6FTT - chains C and G of the 8 polymer chains in the assembly; structure by X-ray diffraction, 2.29 A resolution.

[Chain C]
Protein: ATP phosphoribosyltransferase regulatory subunit
From: Psychrobacter arcticus 273-4
UniProtKB: Q4FTX3 (HISZ_PSYA2); residues 1-387 here = UniProt positions 1-387
Amino-acid sequence (388 residues; numbered 0 to 387; the number before each row is that of its first residue; numbering starts at 0):
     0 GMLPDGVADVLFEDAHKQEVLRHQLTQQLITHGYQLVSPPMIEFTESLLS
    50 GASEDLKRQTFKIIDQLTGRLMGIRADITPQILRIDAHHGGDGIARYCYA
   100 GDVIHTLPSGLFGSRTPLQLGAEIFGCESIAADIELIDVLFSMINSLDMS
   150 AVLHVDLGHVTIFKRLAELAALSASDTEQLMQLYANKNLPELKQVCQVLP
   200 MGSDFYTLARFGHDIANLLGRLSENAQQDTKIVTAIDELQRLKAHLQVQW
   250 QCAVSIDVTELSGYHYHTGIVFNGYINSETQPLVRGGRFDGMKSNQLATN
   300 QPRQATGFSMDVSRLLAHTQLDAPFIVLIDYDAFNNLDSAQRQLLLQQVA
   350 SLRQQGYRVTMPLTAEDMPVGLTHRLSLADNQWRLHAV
Disordered / not traced: 292-300
Sequence notes: expression tag (0)
Bound ions: Mg2+: Asp-76, Thr-78

[Chain G]
Protein: ATP phosphoribosyltransferase
From: Psychrobacter arcticus 273-4
Notes: EC 2.4.2.17
UniProtKB: Q4FQF7 (HIS1_PSYA2); numbering as in UniProt (aligned over 1-231)
Amino-acid sequence (232 residues; each row starts with the number of its first residue; numbering starts at 0):
     0 GMTEVTNSLPTSGLLNEANDEFLGLTLALSKGRILEETMPLLRAAGVELL
    50 EDPEASRKLIFPTSNPNVRVLILRASDVPTYVEHGAADFGVAGKDVLLEH
   100 GANHVYELLDLKIAQCKLMTAGVKDAPLPNRRLRIATKYVNVARAYFASQ
   150 GQQVDVIKLYGSMELAPLVGLGDLIVDVVDTGNTLRANGLEARDHICDVS
   200 SRLIVNQVSYKRKFALLEPILDSFKNSINSTS
Disordered / not traced: 0-20, 229-231
Sequence notes: expression tag (0)
Residues lining bound ligands: 1-O-pyrophosphono-5-O-phosphono-ribose (PRP; 1-O-pyrophosphono-5-O-phosphono-alpha-D-ribofuranose): Glu-163, Asp-176, Val-177, Val-178, Asp-179, Thr-180, Gly-181, Asn-182, Thr-183
Reported in the primary citation:
  - binding site for 1-O-pyrophosphono-5-O-phosphono-ribose: Glu-163
  - catalytic residues: Arg-56 (proposed by the authors, not directly observed)
  - mutagenesis - R56A (6-fold): decreased catalytic activity on in the presence of PaHisZ

[Chain C / chain G interface]
Pairs across the interface (7; chain C residue first):
  Met-1(C) with Arg-143(G); Ala-147(G), hydrophobic
  Leu-2(C) with Gln-152(G)
  Asp-4(C) with Arg-143(G), salt bridge
  Phe-111(C) with Asp-154(G); Val-155(G); Ile-156(G), hydrophobic
Also at the interface, not in a pair above, chain C (6 interface residues in all): Gly-0, Val-6
Also at the interface, not in a pair above, chain G (7 interface residues in all): Arg-133

[In short]
6 residues of chain C face 7 of chain G across their interface, with 1 salt bridge. Its one salt-bridged
contact is Asp-4(C)/Arg-143(G). Ligands of chain G: 1-O-pyrophosphono-5-O-phosphono-ribose. The Mg2+ site is
built by Asp-76(C) and Thr-78(C). From the paper: the catalytic residue Arg-56(G); R56A of chain G reduces
catalytic activity on in the presence of PaHisZ.
Here chain C is ATP phosphoribosyltransferase regulatory subunit and chain G is ATP phosphoribosyltransferase,
both from Psychrobacter arcticus 273-4. Entry 6FTT (ATP phosphoribosyltransferase (HisZG ATPPRT) from
Psychrobacter arcticus in complex with PRPP) was determined by X-ray diffraction, deposited together with
6FU2, 6FU7 and 6FUA.
